PDB entry 5I1O | X-ray diffraction, 1.35 A resolution | chains B and C of the 8 polymer chains in the assembly

[Chain B (and C)]
Protein: Villin-1
Notes: chain C of this document is another copy of the same molecule, construct and numbering; everything in this record applies to it too
UniProtKB: P02640 (VILI_CHICK); residues 1-35 here correspond to UniProt positions 792-826 (UniProt number = residue number + 791)
Chain sequence (35 residues; numbered 1 to 35; the number before each row is that of its first residue):
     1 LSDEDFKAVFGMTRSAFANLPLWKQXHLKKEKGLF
Modified residues: XCP ((1S,2S)-2-aminocyclopentanecarboxylic acid) at position 26
Differences from the reference sequence: engineered mutation XCP_26 (Gln817 in P02640), His27 (Asn818 in P02640)

[Interface between chain B and chain C]
Residue-residue contacts (6; chain B residue first):
  Trp23(B) - Trp23(C)
  Trp23(B) - XCP_26(C)
  Trp23(B) - His27(C)
  XCP_26(B) - Trp23(C)
  His27(B) - Trp23(C)
  Lys30(B) - Trp23(C)
Interface residues without a listed pair, chain C (4 interface residues in all): Lys30

[In short]
The chain B/chain C interface involves 4 residues from each chain.
Both chains are Villin-1. Entry 5I1O (Villin headpiece subdomain with a Gln26 to ACPC substitution) was
determined by X-ray diffraction together with 5I1N, 5I1P and 5I1S from the same study.
